7VZR - chains A and F of the 12 polymer chains in the assembly; structure by electron microscopy, 2.22 A resolution.

Chain A:
Protein: Photosynthetic reaction center subunit M
Organism: Chloracidobacterium thermophilum B
UniProtKB: G2LDR8 (G2LDR8_CHLTF); residue numbers follow UniProt; this construct covers 1-865
Sequence (865 residues; numbered 1 to 865; the number before each row is that of its first residue):
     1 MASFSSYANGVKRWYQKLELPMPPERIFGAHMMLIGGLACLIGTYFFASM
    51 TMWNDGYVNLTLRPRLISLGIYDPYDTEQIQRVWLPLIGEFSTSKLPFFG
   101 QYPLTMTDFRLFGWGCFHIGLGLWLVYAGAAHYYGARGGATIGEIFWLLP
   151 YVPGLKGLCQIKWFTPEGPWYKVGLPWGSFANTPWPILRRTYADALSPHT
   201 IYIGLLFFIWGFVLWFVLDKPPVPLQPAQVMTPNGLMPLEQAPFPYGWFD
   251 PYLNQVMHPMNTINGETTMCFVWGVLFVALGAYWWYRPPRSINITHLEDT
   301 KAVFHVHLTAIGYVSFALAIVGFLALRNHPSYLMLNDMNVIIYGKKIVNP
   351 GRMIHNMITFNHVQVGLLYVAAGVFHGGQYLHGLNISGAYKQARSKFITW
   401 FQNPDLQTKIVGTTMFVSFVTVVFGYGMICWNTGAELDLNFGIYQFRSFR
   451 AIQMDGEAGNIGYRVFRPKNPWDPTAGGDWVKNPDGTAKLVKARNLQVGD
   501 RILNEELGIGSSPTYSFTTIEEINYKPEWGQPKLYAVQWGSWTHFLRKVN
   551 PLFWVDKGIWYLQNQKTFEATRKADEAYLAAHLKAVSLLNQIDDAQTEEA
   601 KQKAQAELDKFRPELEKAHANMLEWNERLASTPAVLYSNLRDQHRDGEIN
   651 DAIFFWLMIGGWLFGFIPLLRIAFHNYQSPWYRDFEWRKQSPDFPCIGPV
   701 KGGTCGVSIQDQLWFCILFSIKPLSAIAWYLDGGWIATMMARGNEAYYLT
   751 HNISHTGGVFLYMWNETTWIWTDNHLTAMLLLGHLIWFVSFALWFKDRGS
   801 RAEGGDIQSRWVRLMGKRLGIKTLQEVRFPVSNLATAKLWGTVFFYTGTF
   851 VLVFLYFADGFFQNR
Unresolved in the structure: 1-11
Bound ions: bacteriochlorophyll a Mg near Glu266 (its only coordinating residue here); 4Fe-4S cluster Fe: Cys705 (shared with 2 residues of chain a); Ca2+: Asp732, Glu766, Tyr856, Asp859, Gly860; Zn ion near His784 (its only coordinating residue here)
Ligand contacts:
  - 2GO ([methyl 9-acetyl-14-ethyl-20-hydroxy-4,8,13,18-tetramethyl-3-{3-oxo-3-[(3,7,11,15-tetramethylhexadec-2-en-1-yl)oxy]propyl}-3,4,20,21-tetradehydrophorbine-21-carboxylatato(2-)-kappa~4~N~23~,N~24~,N~25~,N~26~]zinc), molecule 1: Val422, Tyr426, Ile429, Leu657, Gly661, Phe664, Ile721, Lys722, Pro723, Ser725, Ala726, Trp729, Ile736, Val759, Met763, Trp764, Thr767, Ile770, Leu780, His784, Trp787, Phe845, Thr849, Leu852, Val853, Tyr856
  - 2GO, molecule 2: Phe760, Met763, Trp764
  - 84Q ([(2S)-2-[2-azanylethoxy(oxidanyl)phosphoryl]oxy-2-(13-methyltetradecanoyloxy)ethyl] 13-methyltetradecanoate): His258, Met260, Asn261, Met269, Trp273, Ala317, Leu318, Val321, Gly322, Ala325, Leu326, Ile358, His362, Ala634, Asp642
  - 85I ([(2R)-2-[2-(methylamino)ethoxy-oxidanyl-phosphoryl]oxy-2-(13-methyltetradecanoyloxy)ethyl] 13-methyltetradecanoate), molecule 1: Lys12, Trp14, Val789, Pro830, Val831, Ser832, Asn833, Thr836, Trp840, Phe844
  - 85I, molecule 2: Tyr313, Phe316, Ile320, Phe323, Leu324, Arg327, Arg352, Thr359, Val363, Leu552, Leu636, Tyr637, Ser638, Arg645, Phe655, Met658, Ile659, Trp662, Leu663, Phe666, Ile727, Tyr730, Leu731, Gly733, Phe861, Gln863
  - 85I, molecule 3: Gly412, Met415, Phe416, Phe419
  - 85I, molecule 4: Val789, Ala792, Leu793, Arg801, Gln808, Trp811, Phe829, Pro830, Val831, Ser832, Trp840, Phe844
  - 85N ([(2S)-2-[[(1R)-1,2-bis(13-methyltetradecanoyloxy)ethoxy]methyl]-3-oxidanyl-3-oxidanylidene-propyl]-trimethyl-azanium), molecule 1: Trp431, Phe441, Ile443, Tyr444, Phe446, Gly540
  - 85N, molecule 2: Trp811, Val812, Met815, Thr823, Leu824, Glu826, Val827, Arg828, Phe829
  - bacteriochlorophyll a (BCL), molecule 1: Leu18, Leu20, Met22, Arg26, Ile27, Ala30, His31, Met33, Leu34, Gly37, Cys40, Leu41, Thr44, Val126, Tyr133, Thr300, Val303, Phe304, His307, Leu308, Ile311
  - bacteriochlorophyll a (BCL), molecule 2: Pro24, Ile27, Phe28, His31, Met32, Ile35, Leu121, Leu125, Phe180, Ile187, Leu188, Arg189, Arg190, Thr191, Tyr192, Ala195, Pro198, His199, Tyr202, Ile203, Leu205, Leu206, Ile209
  - bacteriochlorophyll a (BCL), molecule 3: Phe28, Met32, Trp124, Leu125, Tyr127, Ala128, Ala131, His132, Val173, Gly174, Leu175, Pro176, Phe180, Thr183, Trp185, Tyr202
  - bacteriochlorophyll a (BCL), molecule 4: Leu38, Leu41, Ile42, Tyr45, Thr61, Leu62, Ile311, Ser315, Leu318, Ile358, Asn361, His362, Val365, Tyr369
  - bacteriochlorophyll a (BCL), molecule 5: Tyr45, Tyr57, Val58, Thr61, Leu62, Met357, Ile358, Phe360, Asn361, Gln364, Leu368, Val843, Tyr846, Thr847, Phe850, Val851, Val853, Phe854, Phe857
  - bacteriochlorophyll a (BCL), molecule 6: Pro64, Arg65, Ser68, Phe207, Met260, Asn261, Thr262, Ile263, Gly265, Glu266, Met269, Cys270, Trp273, Phe277, Leu318, Ala325, Leu326, His329, Ser331, Tyr332
  - bacteriochlorophyll a (BCL), molecule 7: Tyr192, Ala193, Ala195, Leu196, His199, Thr200, Ile203, Leu206, Ile209, Trp210, Pro289, Ile294, Leu297, Glu298, Val303, Val306, His307, Ala310, Ile311
  - bacteriochlorophyll a (BCL), molecule 8: His296, Leu297, Ala302, His305, Val306, Thr309, Ala310, Tyr313, Phe316, Ala317, Val370, Val374, Gly377, Gly378, Tyr380, Leu381, Phe397, Ile398, Phe401, Leu669, Leu670, Ala673, Phe674
  - chlorophyll a (CLA), molecule 1: Tyr15, Gln16, Lys17, Leu18, Glu19, Leu20, Phe304, Leu308, Leu368, Tyr369, Ala372, Phe375, His376, Gln379, Gln710, Leu713, Trp714, Ile717
  - chlorophyll a (CLA), molecule 2: Ile35, Leu38, Ala39, Ile42, Phe46, Leu62, Arg65, Leu66, Leu69, Ile71, Trp114, Phe117, His118, Leu121, Leu125, Ile203, Leu206, Phe207, Trp210, Val213, Phe277, Ile311, Val314, Leu318
  - chlorophyll a (CLA), molecule 3: Gly56, Tyr57, Val58, Ile342, Tyr343, His775, Ala778, Met779, Leu782, Val851, Phe854
  - chlorophyll a (CLA), molecule 4: Met415, Ser418, Phe419, Val422, Val423, Tyr426, Phe664, Ile667, Arg671, Phe715, Leu718, Phe719
  - chlorophyll a (CLA), molecule 5: Val422, Val423, Tyr426, Gly427, Cys430, Thr433, Gly434, Leu439, Phe441, Phe664, Leu718, Phe719, Lys722, Met739, Val759, Phe760, Met763, Trp787, Phe845
  - chlorophyll a (CLA), molecule 6: Leu439, Asn440, Phe441
  - chlorophyll a (CLA), molecule 7: Ala778, Leu781, Leu782, His784, Leu785, Trp787, Phe788, Phe791
  - chlorophyll a (CLA), molecule 8: Leu785, Phe788, Val789, Phe791, Ala792, Phe795, Asp797, Ser800, Arg801, Gly804, Gly805, Gln808
  - lycopene (LYC): His31, Leu34, Ile35, Leu38, Leu41, Tyr45, Val58, Tyr192, His199, His307
  - 4Fe-4S cluster (SF4): Pro695, Cys696, Gly698, Pro699, Thr704, Cys705, Lys796, Leu834
Reported in the primary citation:
  - 2GO coordination: His784
  - Ca2+ coordination: Asp732, Asp859

Chain F:
Protein: PscF
Organism: Chloracidobacterium thermophilum B
UniProtKB: G2LEN5 (G2LEN5_CHLTF); residue numbers follow UniProt; this construct covers 1-35
Sequence (35 residues; numbered 1 to 35; the number before each row is that of its first residue):
     1 MWNVVGQIISVLCFFILTVGTLFGIVYVSHLLSRG
Ligand contacts:
  - 85I ([(2R)-2-[2-(methylamino)ethoxy-oxidanyl-phosphoryl]oxy-2-(13-methyltetradecanoyloxy)ethyl] 13-methyltetradecanoate), molecule 1: Thr21, Leu22, Phe23, Ile25
  - 85I, molecule 2: Thr21, Leu22, Gly24, Ile25, Val26, Val28, Ser29, Leu32, Ser33
  - 85N ([(2S)-2-[[(1R)-1,2-bis(13-methyltetradecanoyloxy)ethoxy]methyl]-3-oxidanyl-3-oxidanylidene-propyl]-trimethyl-azanium), molecule 1: Asn3, Gly6, Gln7, Ile9, Ser10, Cys13, Phe14, Leu17, Thr18
  - 85N, molecule 2: Gly20, Phe23, Gly24, Val26, Tyr27, Val28, His30
  - chlorophyll a (CLA), molecule 1: Phe14, Thr18, Val19
  - chlorophyll a (CLA), molecule 2: Thr18, Thr21, Leu22

Interface between chain A and chain F:
Contacting residue pairs (19):
  Val423(A) - Phe15(F)
  Phe424(A) - Phe15(F)
  Gly427(A) - Phe14(F)
  Gly427(A) - Phe15(F)
  Met428(A) - Val11(F)  hydrophobic
  Met428(A) - Phe15(F)  hydrophobic
  Trp431(A) - Ser10(F)
  Trp431(A) - Val11(F)
  Trp431(A) - Phe14(F)  hydrophobic
  Tyr444(A) - Ser10(F)
  Glu521(A) - Asn3(F)
  Trp539(A) - Gln7(F)
  Gly540(A) - Gln7(F)  hydrogen bond (backbone-side chain)
  Ser541(A) - Gln7(F)
  Trp542(A) - Gln7(F)  hydrogen bond (backbone-side chain)
  Thr543(A) - Gln7(F)
  Phe545(A) - Val4(F)  hydrophobic
  Phe545(A) - Gln7(F)
  Phe545(A) - Ile8(F)  hydrophobic
Other interface residues (no listed pair), chain A (15 interface residues in all): Phe419, Cys430
Other interface residues (no listed pair), chain F (10 interface residues in all): Val19, Phe23

In short:
15 residues of chain A face 10 of chain F across their interface, with 2 hydrogen bonds. Polar contacts
include Gly540(A)-Gln7(F) and Trp542(A)-Gln7(F). 2 chlorophyll a molecules, one compound 85I molecule and one
compound 85N molecule are bound between chain A and chain F. From the paper: Ca2+ coordination by Asp732(A)
and Asp859(A); 2GO coordination by His784(A).
Chain A is Photosynthetic reaction center subunit M and chain F is PscF, both from Chloracidobacterium
thermophilum B; the structure, Structure of the Acidobacteria homodimeric reaction center bound with
cytochrome c (the smaller form), was determined by electron microscopy, deposited together with 7VZG.
